7XT4 - chains B and r of the 4 polymer chains in the assembly; structure by electron microscopy, 3.08 A resolution.

== Chain B ==
Protein: RAMP superfamily protein
From: Candidatus Scalindua brodae
Reference sequence: A0A0B0EGF3 (A0A0B0EGF3_9BACT); residues 6-1722 here correspond to UniProt positions 1-1717 (UniProt number = residue number - 5)
Chain sequence (1722 residues; numbered 1 to 1722; the number before each row is that of its first residue):
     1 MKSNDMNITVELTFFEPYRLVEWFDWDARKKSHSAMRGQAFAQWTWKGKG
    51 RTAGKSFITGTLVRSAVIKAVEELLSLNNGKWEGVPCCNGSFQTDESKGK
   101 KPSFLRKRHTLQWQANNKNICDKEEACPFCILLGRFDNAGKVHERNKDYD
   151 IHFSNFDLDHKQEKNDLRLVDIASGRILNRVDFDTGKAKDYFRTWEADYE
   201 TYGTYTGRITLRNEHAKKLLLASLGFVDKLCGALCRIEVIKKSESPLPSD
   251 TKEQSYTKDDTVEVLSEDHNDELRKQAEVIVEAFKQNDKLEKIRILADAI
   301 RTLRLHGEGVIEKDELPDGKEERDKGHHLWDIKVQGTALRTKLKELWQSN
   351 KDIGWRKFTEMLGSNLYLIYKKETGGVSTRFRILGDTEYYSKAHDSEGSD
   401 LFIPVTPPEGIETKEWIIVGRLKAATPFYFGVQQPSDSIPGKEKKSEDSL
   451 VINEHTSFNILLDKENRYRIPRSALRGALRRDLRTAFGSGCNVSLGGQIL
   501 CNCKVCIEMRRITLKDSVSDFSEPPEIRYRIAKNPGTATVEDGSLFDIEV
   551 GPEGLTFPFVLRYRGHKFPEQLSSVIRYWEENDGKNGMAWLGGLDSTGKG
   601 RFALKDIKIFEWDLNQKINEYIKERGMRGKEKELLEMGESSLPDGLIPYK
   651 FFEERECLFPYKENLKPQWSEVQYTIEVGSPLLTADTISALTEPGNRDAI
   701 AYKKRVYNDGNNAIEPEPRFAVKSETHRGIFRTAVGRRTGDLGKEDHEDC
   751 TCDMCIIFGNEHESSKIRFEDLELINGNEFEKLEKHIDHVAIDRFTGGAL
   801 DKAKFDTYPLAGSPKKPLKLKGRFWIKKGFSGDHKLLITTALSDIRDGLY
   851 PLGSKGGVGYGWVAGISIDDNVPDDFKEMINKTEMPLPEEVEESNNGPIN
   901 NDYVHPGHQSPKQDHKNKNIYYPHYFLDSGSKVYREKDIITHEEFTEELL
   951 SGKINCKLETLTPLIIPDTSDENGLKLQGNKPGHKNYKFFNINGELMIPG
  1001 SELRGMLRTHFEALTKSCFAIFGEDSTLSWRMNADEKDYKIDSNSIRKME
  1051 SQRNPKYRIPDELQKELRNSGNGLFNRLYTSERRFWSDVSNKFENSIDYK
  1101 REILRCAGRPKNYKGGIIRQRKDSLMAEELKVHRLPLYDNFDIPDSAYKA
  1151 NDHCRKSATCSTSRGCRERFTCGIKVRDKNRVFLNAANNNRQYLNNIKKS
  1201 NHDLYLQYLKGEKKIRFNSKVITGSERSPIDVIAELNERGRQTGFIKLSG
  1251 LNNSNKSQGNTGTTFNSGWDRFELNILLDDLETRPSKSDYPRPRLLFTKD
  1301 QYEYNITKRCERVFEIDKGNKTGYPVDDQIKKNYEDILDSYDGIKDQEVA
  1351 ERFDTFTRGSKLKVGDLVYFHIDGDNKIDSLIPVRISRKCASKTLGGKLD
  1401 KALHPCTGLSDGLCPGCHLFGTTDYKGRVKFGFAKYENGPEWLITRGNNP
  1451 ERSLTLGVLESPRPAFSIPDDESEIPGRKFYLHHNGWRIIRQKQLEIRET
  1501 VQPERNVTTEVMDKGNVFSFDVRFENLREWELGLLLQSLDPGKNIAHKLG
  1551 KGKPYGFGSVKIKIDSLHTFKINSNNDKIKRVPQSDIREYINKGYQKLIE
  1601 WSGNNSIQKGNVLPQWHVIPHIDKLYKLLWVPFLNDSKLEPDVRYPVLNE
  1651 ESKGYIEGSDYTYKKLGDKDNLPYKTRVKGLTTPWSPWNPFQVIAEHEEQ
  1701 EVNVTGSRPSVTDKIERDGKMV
Not modelled in the structure: 1-4, 242-265, 393-394, 443-453, 884-896, 1028-1392, 1573-1576, 1606-1611, 1693-1722
Construct notes: conflict Met1, Lys2, Ser3, Asn4, Asp5
Bound ions: Zn2+ site 1: Cys88, Cys121, Cys127, Cys130; Zn2+ site 2: Cys491, Cys501, Cys503, Cys506; Zn2+ site 3: His747, Cys750, Cys752, Cys755; Zn2+ site 4: Cys1018, Cys1406, Cys1414, Cys1417
From the paper describing this entry:
  - conformationally variable residues (loop rearrangement): Gly376 to Asp386
  - binding site for the 46-nt RNA strand: Leu384 to Tyr389
  - mutagenesis - R37E, Y367A, R382A, R476E, H762A: decreased catalytic activity
  - catalytic residues: Asp547, Asp806
  - mutagenesis - D547A, D547A/D698A: abolished catalytic activity

== Chain r ==
Molecule: 56-nt RNA strand
From: Candidatus Scalindua brodae
Sequence (56 nucleotides; row label = number of the first residue in the row; numbers below 1 keep their minus sign (G-17 is residue -17)):
   -17 GACUUAAUGUCACGGUACCCAAUUUUCUGCCCCGGACUCCACGGCUGUUA
    33 CUAGAG
Not modelled in the structure: 17-38

== How chain B and chain r interact ==
Contacting residue pairs (239):
  Glu16(B) - C-5(r)  hydrogen bond to the base
  Arg19(B) - C-5(r)  salt bridge to the phosphate
  Trp23(B) - U-14(r)  sugar contact
  Trp23(B) - U-13(r)  phosphate contact
  Asp25(B) - A-12(r)  phosphate contact
  Arg37(B) - A-6(r)  hydrogen bond to the sugar
  Arg37(B) - G-3(r)  hydrogen bond to the base
  Gln39(B) - U-8(r)  base contact
  Phe41(B) - A-6(r)  sugar contact
  Thr45(B) - U-14(r)  phosphate contact
  Lys47(B) - C-15(r)  hydrogen bond to the sugar
  Lys55(B) - C-15(r)  base contact
  Lys55(B) - U-14(r)  base contact
  Phe57(B) - U-14(r)  stacking on the base
  Thr59(B) - U-13(r)  sugar contact
  Gly60(B) - U-13(r)  base contact
  Gly60(B) - A-11(r)  base contact
  Thr61(B) - U-13(r)  hydrogen bond to the sugar
  Thr61(B) - A-11(r)  hydrogen bond to the base
  Thr61(B) - U-8(r)  base contact
  Leu62(B) - U-8(r)  hydrogen bond to the base
  Arg64(B) - A-11(r)  base contact
  Arg64(B) - U-10(r)  hydrogen bond to the phosphate
  Arg64(B) - G-9(r)  salt bridge to the phosphate
  Ser65(B) - U-8(r)  hydrogen bond to the base
  Ser91(B) - U-10(r)  hydrogen bond to the sugar
  Phe92(B) - G-9(r)  base contact
  Gln93(B) - U-10(r)  base contact
  Gln93(B) - G-9(r)  base contact
  Thr94(B) - U-10(r)  base contact
  Thr94(B) - G-9(r)  hydrogen bond to the base
  Lys101(B) - G-9(r)  base contact
  Pro102(B) - A-11(r)  phosphate contact
  Pro102(B) - G-9(r)  phosphate contact
  Ser103(B) - A-11(r)  hydrogen bond to the phosphate
  Phe104(B) - G-9(r)  hydrogen bond to the sugar
  Phe104(B) - U-8(r)  stacking on the base
  Leu105(B) - G-9(r)  sugar contact
  Leu105(B) - U-8(r)  sugar contact
  Leu105(B) - C-7(r)  phosphate contact
  Arg106(B) - G-9(r)  hydrogen bond to the base
  Arg106(B) - U-8(r)  salt bridge to the phosphate
  Arg106(B) - C-7(r)  phosphate contact
  Lys107(B) - C-7(r)  hydrogen bond to the phosphate
  Lys107(B) - G-4(r)  hydrogen bond to the base
  Arg108(B) - C-7(r)  sugar contact
  Leu133(B) - U-10(r)  sugar contact
  Gly134(B) - U-10(r)  phosphate contact
  Arg135(B) - U-10(r)  sugar contact
  Asp137(B) - U-10(r)  phosphate contact
  Ala139(B) - U-10(r)  phosphate contact
  Gly140(B) - U-10(r)  phosphate contact
  Lys141(B) - A-12(r)  sugar contact
  Lys141(B) - A-11(r)  sugar contact
  Lys141(B) - U-10(r)  salt bridge to the phosphate
  His143(B) - A-12(r)  stacking on the base
  Tyr149(B) - A-12(r)  base contact
  Tyr149(B) - A-11(r)  sugar contact
  Ile151(B) - A-11(r)  base contact
  His152(B) - U-13(r)  hydrogen bond to the base
  His152(B) - A-12(r)  hydrogen bond to the base
  Phe153(B) - U-13(r)  base contact
  Phe153(B) - A-11(r)  hydrogen bond to the base
  Ser154(B) - U-13(r)  base contact
  Asn155(B) - U-14(r)  base contact
  Asn155(B) - U-13(r)  hydrogen bond to the base
  Asp157(B) - C-15(r)  hydrogen bond to the base
  Asp157(B) - U-14(r)  base contact
  Arg176(B) - A-1(r)  salt bridge to the phosphate
  Ile177(B) - A-1(r)  base contact
  Leu178(B) - A-1(r)  phosphate contact
  Asn179(B) - G-3(r)  hydrogen bond to the sugar
  Asn179(B) - U-2(r)  sugar contact
  Asn179(B) - A-1(r)  hydrogen bond to the base
  Asn179(B) - C0(r)  hydrogen bond to the sugar
  Arg180(B) - G-3(r)  base contact
  Arg180(B) - U-2(r)  phosphate contact
  Val181(B) - U-2(r)  hydrogen bond to the phosphate
  Val181(B) - C0(r)  sugar contact
  Gly186(B) - C0(r)  hydrogen bond to the sugar
  Gly186(B) - C1(r)  sugar contact
  Lys187(B) - C0(r)  sugar contact
  Ala188(B) - C0(r)  hydrogen bond to the base
  Asp190(B) - G-3(r)  hydrogen bond to the base
  Tyr191(B) - A-1(r)  base contact
  Phe192(B) - G-3(r)  base contact
  Lys229(B) - C-5(r)  sugar contact
  Gly232(B) - C-5(r)  phosphate contact
  Tyr389(B) - G-3(r)  hydrogen bond to the base
  Ser391(B) - A-6(r)  hydrogen bond to the base
  Ser391(B) - G-3(r)  base contact
  Asp400(B) - G-9(r)  hydrogen bond to the base
  Leu401(B) - G-9(r)  base contact
  Tyr429(B) - C0(r)  phosphate contact
  Gly431(B) - A-1(r)  sugar contact
  Gly431(B) - C0(r)  hydrogen bond to the phosphate
  Arg472(B) - C-5(r)  salt bridge to the phosphate
  Ser473(B) - U-2(r)  sugar contact
  Ser473(B) - A-1(r)  hydrogen bond to the phosphate
  Ala474(B) - U-2(r)  sugar contact
  Arg476(B) - C-5(r)  hydrogen bond to the phosphate
  Arg476(B) - G-4(r)  salt bridge to the phosphate
  Arg476(B) - G-3(r)  salt bridge to the phosphate
  Gly477(B) - U-2(r)  phosphate contact
  Arg480(B) - U-2(r)  phosphate contact
  Arg481(B) - U-2(r)  hydrogen bond to the base
  Val493(B) - G-3(r)  sugar contact
  Ser494(B) - G-4(r)  base contact
  Leu495(B) - G-4(r)  base contact
  Leu495(B) - G-3(r)  base contact
  Leu500(B) - C-7(r)  base contact
  Met509(B) - G-4(r)  phosphate contact
  Arg510(B) - G-4(r)  phosphate contact
  Ile512(B) - C-5(r)  base contact
  Thr513(B) - C-5(r)  base contact
  Leu514(B) - C-5(r)  hydrogen bond to the base
  Tyr529(B) - U5(r)  base contact
  Arg530(B) - A3(r)  base contact
  Arg530(B) - U5(r)  phosphate contact
  Ile531(B) - A3(r)  hydrogen bond to the sugar
  Ile531(B) - A4(r)  sugar contact
  Ile531(B) - U5(r)  hydrogen bond to the phosphate
  Ile531(B) - U6(r)  sugar contact
  Ala532(B) - A3(r)  sugar contact
  Ala532(B) - A4(r)  phosphate contact
  Lys533(B) - A4(r)  hydrogen bond to the phosphate
  Lys533(B) - U6(r)  hydrogen bond to the sugar
  Ala538(B) - U7(r)  sugar contact
  Thr539(B) - U7(r)  sugar contact
  Val540(B) - U6(r)  base contact
  Leu545(B) - U5(r)  base contact
  Phe546(B) - A3(r)  base contact
  Gly592(B) - U-2(r)  hydrogen bond to the base
  Gly592(B) - C0(r)  phosphate contact
  Gly593(B) - C0(r)  phosphate contact
  Gly593(B) - C1(r)  phosphate contact
  Leu594(B) - C1(r)  phosphate contact
  Asp595(B) - C1(r)  phosphate contact
  Ser596(B) - C2(r)  hydrogen bond to the phosphate
  Thr684(B) - U6(r)  phosphate contact
  Ala685(B) - U5(r)  hydrogen bond to the sugar
  Ala685(B) - U6(r)  hydrogen bond to the phosphate
  Lys723(B) - U5(r)  salt bridge to the phosphate
  Glu725(B) - A4(r)  sugar contact
  Glu725(B) - U5(r)  phosphate contact
  Thr726(B) - A4(r)  sugar contact
  Thr726(B) - U5(r)  hydrogen bond to the phosphate
  Arg728(B) - C2(r)  salt bridge to the phosphate
  Arg728(B) - A3(r)  salt bridge to the phosphate
  Gly729(B) - A4(r)  sugar contact
  Ile730(B) - A4(r)  base contact
  Arg732(B) - A3(r)  salt bridge to the phosphate
  Arg732(B) - A4(r)  salt bridge to the phosphate
  Thr733(B) - A4(r)  hydrogen bond to the base
  Phe758(B) - A3(r)  phosphate contact
  Gly759(B) - C2(r)  sugar contact
  Asn760(B) - C1(r)  hydrogen bond to the sugar
  Asn760(B) - C2(r)  sugar contact
  Glu761(B) - C1(r)  base contact
  Glu763(B) - C1(r)  hydrogen bond to the sugar
  Ser764(B) - C1(r)  phosphate contact
  Ser765(B) - C2(r)  hydrogen bond to the phosphate
  Asp788(B) - G11(r)  sugar contact
  His789(B) - G11(r)  phosphate contact
  Val790(B) - C9(r)  hydrogen bond to the sugar
  Val790(B) - U10(r)  sugar contact
  Val790(B) - G11(r)  hydrogen bond to the phosphate
  Ala791(B) - C9(r)  phosphate contact
  Ala791(B) - U10(r)  phosphate contact
  Ile792(B) - U10(r)  hydrogen bond to the phosphate
  Ile792(B) - C12(r)  sugar contact
  Arg794(B) - U10(r)  salt bridge to the phosphate
  Gly797(B) - C12(r)  hydrogen bond to the sugar
  Gly798(B) - C12(r)  sugar contact
  Lys804(B) - G11(r)  base contact
  Phe805(B) - C9(r)  base contact
  Gly853(B) - U6(r)  sugar contact
  Ser854(B) - U6(r)  phosphate contact
  Ser854(B) - U7(r)  phosphate contact
  Lys855(B) - U7(r)  hydrogen bond to the phosphate
  Lys855(B) - C9(r)  base contact
  Tyr922(B) - C15(r)  hydrogen bond to the phosphate
  His924(B) - C15(r)  salt bridge to the phosphate
  Pro967(B) - G11(r)  sugar contact
  Pro967(B) - C12(r)  phosphate contact
  Thr969(B) - G11(r)  base contact
  Ser1001(B) - U10(r)  sugar contact
  Ser1001(B) - G11(r)  hydrogen bond to the phosphate
  Glu1002(B) - U10(r)  hydrogen bond to the sugar
  Glu1002(B) - G11(r)  phosphate contact
  Glu1002(B) - C12(r)  phosphate contact
  Arg1004(B) - U8(r)  salt bridge to the phosphate
  Arg1004(B) - C9(r)  salt bridge to the phosphate
  Gly1005(B) - U10(r)  sugar contact
  Arg1008(B) - U8(r)  hydrogen bond to the phosphate
  Arg1008(B) - C9(r)  salt bridge to the phosphate
  Thr1009(B) - U10(r)  base contact
  Ile1021(B) - C9(r)  sugar contact
  Phe1420(B) - U8(r)  sugar contact
  Gly1421(B) - U8(r)  sugar contact
  Thr1422(B) - U7(r)  hydrogen bond to the sugar
  Thr1422(B) - U8(r)  sugar contact
  Thr1423(B) - U7(r)  base contact
  Thr1423(B) - U8(r)  sugar contact
  Tyr1425(B) - U7(r)  sugar contact
  Lys1426(B) - U7(r)  phosphate contact
  Lys1426(B) - U8(r)  phosphate contact
  Gly1427(B) - U8(r)  phosphate contact
  Val1458(B) - C14(r)  base contact
  Leu1459(B) - C13(r)  base contact
  Leu1459(B) - C14(r)  phosphate contact
  Glu1460(B) - C13(r)  hydrogen bond to the sugar
  Glu1460(B) - C14(r)  phosphate contact
  Ser1461(B) - C13(r)  sugar contact
  Ser1461(B) - C14(r)  sugar contact
  Pro1462(B) - C13(r)  sugar contact
  Pro1462(B) - C14(r)  sugar contact
  Arg1463(B) - C14(r)  sugar contact
  Arg1463(B) - C15(r)  hydrogen bond to the base
  Arg1463(B) - G16(r)  phosphate contact
  Phe1466(B) - C15(r)  phosphate contact
  Phe1466(B) - G16(r)  phosphate contact
  Tyr1481(B) - C13(r)  sugar contact
  Gly1550(B) - C12(r)  sugar contact
  Gly1550(B) - C13(r)  phosphate contact
  Lys1551(B) - C12(r)  phosphate contact
  Lys1551(B) - C13(r)  phosphate contact
  Gly1552(B) - C13(r)  hydrogen bond to the phosphate
  Lys1553(B) - U10(r)  hydrogen bond to the base
  Lys1553(B) - C12(r)  phosphate contact
  Lys1553(B) - C13(r)  hydrogen bond to the phosphate
  Pro1554(B) - C13(r)  phosphate contact
  Pro1554(B) - C14(r)  phosphate contact
  Tyr1645(B) - C14(r)  hydrogen bond to the phosphate
  Tyr1645(B) - C15(r)  phosphate contact
  Leu1648(B) - C15(r)  sugar contact
  Leu1648(B) - G16(r)  base contact
  Asn1649(B) - G16(r)  hydrogen bond to the base
  Tyr1663(B) - C15(r)  hydrogen bond to the phosphate
Also at the interface, not in a pair above, chain B (184 interface residues in all): Trp26, Ala40, Ser56, Ile68, Asp95, Val142, Ala233, Leu234, Tyr390, Phe458, Pro471, Gly497, Ile499, Leu683, Ala799, Tyr850, Pro851, Gly856, Ile965, Ile966, Pro999, Met1006, Ala1465, Lys1548

== Summary ==
184 residues of chain B face 32 of chain r across their interface; the contacts include 67 hydrogen bonds, 18
salt bridges and 3 aromatic stacking contacts. Polar contacts include Glu16(B)-C-5(r), Arg37(B)-G-3(r) and
Thr61(B)-A-11(r). From the paper: catalytic residues Asp547(B) and Asp806(B); R37E, Y367A and R382A of chain
B, among others, reduce catalytic activity; 7 substitutions were tested in all.
Here chain B is RAMP superfamily protein and chain r is a 56-nt RNA strand, both from Candidatus Scalindua
brodae. Entry 7XT4 (Structure of Craspase-NTR) was determined by electron microscopy, deposited together with
7XSO, 7XSP, 7XSQ, 7XSR and 7XSS.
